Entry 8WOR (electron microscopy, 2.66 A resolution); this record covers chains A and B.

[Chain A (and B)]
Molecule: SID1 transmembrane family member 1
From: Homo sapiens
Notes: chain B of this document is another copy of the same molecule, construct and numbering; everything in this record applies to it too
Reference sequence: Q9NXL6 (SIDT1_HUMAN), isoform Q9NXL6-2; residue numbers follow UniProt; this construct covers 1-832
Sequence (881 residues; numbered 1 to 881; the number before each row is that of its first residue):
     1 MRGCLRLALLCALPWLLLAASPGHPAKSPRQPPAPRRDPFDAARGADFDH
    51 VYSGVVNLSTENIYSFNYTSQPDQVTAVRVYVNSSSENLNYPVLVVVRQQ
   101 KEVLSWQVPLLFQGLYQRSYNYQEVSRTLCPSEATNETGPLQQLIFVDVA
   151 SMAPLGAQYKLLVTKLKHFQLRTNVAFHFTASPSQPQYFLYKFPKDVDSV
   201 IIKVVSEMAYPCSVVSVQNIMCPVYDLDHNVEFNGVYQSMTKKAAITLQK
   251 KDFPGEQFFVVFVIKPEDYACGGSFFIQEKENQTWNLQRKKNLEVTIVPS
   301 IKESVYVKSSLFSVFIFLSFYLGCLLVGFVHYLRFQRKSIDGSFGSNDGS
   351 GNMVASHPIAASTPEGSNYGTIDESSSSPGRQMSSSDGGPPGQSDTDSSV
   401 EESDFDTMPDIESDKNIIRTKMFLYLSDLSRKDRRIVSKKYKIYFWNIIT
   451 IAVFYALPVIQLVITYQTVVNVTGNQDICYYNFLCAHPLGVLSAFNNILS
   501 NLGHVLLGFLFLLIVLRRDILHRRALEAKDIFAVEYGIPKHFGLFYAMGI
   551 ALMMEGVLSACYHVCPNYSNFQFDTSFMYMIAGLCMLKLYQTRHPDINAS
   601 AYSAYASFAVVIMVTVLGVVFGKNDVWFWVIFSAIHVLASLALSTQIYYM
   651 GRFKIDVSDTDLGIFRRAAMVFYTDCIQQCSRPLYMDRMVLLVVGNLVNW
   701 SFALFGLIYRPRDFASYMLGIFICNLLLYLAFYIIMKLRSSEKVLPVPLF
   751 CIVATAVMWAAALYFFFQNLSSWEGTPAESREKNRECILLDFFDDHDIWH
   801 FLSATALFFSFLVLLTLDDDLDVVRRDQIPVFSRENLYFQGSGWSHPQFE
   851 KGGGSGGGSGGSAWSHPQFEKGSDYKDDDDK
Disordered / not traced: 1-34, 283-285, 339-439, 528-538, 651-684, 831-881
Sequence notes: expression tag (833-881)
Cystine bridges: Cys130-Cys222, Cys212-Cys271, Cys479-Cys565, Cys485-Cys787
Covalent attachments: N-acetylglucosamine (NAG) linked to Asn57, Asn67, Asn83, Asn136
Ion coordination: Ca2+: Asn219, Met221, Pro223; Zn2+: His563, His796, His800
Residues lining bound ligands: ceramide (SPL; octanoic acid (2-hydroxy-1-hydroxymethyl-heptadec-3-enyl)-amide): Met548, Ala551, Glu555, Met578, Ile581, Ser716, Leu719, Gly720, Phe722, Ile723, Cys724, Leu726, Leu727, Trp759, Leu763, Phe766, Trp799, Leu807
Curated features (UniProtKB/Swiss-Prot):
  - glycosylation (N-linked (GlcNAc...) asparagine): Asn57, Asn67, Asn83, Asn136, Asn282, Asn471, Asn567
What the authors report for this chain:
  - Zn2+ coordination: His563, His800
  - Zn2+ coordination through a water molecule: Ser559
  - mutagenesis - E555Q, S803G: increased catalytic activity
  - mutagenesis - S559A, Y562F: unchanged catalytic activity
  - mutagenesis - D574N: decreased catalytic activity

[Chain A / chain B interface]
Pairs across the interface (120; chain A residue first):
  Pro35(A) with Ala42(B); Arg44(B); Glu61(B); Asn62(B); Ile63(B); Tyr64(B)
  Arg36(A) with Ala42(B)
  Arg37(A) with Arg37(B); Asp38(B), hydrogen bond (side chain-backbone); Pro39(B); Ala42(B); Ser59(B); Thr60(B); Glu61(B), hydrogen bond (backbone-backbone); Ile63(B)
  Asp38(A) with Arg37(B), hydrogen bond (backbone-side chain); Ser59(B)
  Pro39(A) with Arg37(B); Leu58(B); Ser59(B); Thr60(B)
  Ala42(A) with Pro35(B); Arg36(B); Arg37(B)
  Arg44(A) with Pro35(B)
  Leu58(A) with Pro39(B)
  Ser59(A) with Arg37(B); Asp38(B); Pro39(B)
  Thr60(A) with Arg37(B); Pro39(B)
  Glu61(A) with Pro35(B); Arg37(B), hydrogen bond (backbone-backbone); Arg98(B), salt bridge
  Asn62(A) with Pro35(B)
  Ile63(A) with Pro35(B); Arg37(B)
  Tyr64(A) with Pro35(B)
  Asn90(A) with Gln100(B), hydrogen bond (backbone-side chain); Lys101(B), hydrogen bond
  Tyr91(A) with Gln100(B)
  Pro92(A) with Gln100(B)
  Leu94(A) with Arg98(B); Gln99(B)
  Val96(A) with Val96(B), hydrophobic
  Arg98(A) with Glu61(B), salt bridge; Leu94(B); Ala150(B)
  Gln99(A) with Leu94(B); Met152(B)
  Gln100(A) with Asn90(B), hydrogen bond (side chain-backbone); Tyr91(B); Pro92(B); Met152(B)
  Lys101(A) with Asn90(B), hydrogen bond; Gln107(B), hydrogen bond (backbone-side chain)
  Glu102(A) with Gln107(B)
  Val103(A) with Ser105(B); Trp106(B)
  Ser105(A) with Val103(B); Ser105(B), hydrogen bond
  Trp106(A) with Val103(B)
  Gln107(A) with Lys101(B), hydrogen bond (side chain-backbone); Glu102(B)
  Gln113(A) with Met221(B)
  Phe146(A) with Met152(B), hydrophobic
  Ala150(A) with Arg98(B)
  Met152(A) with Arg98(B); Gln99(B); Gln100(B); Phe146(B), hydrophobic
  Met221(A) with Gln113(B)
  Asp228(A) with Phe233(B)
  His229(A) with His229(B); Asn230(B); Phe233(B)
  Asn230(A) with His229(B)
  Phe233(A) with Asp228(B); His229(B)
  Ile443(A) with Gln591(B)
  Trp446(A) with Leu587(B), hydrophobic
  Asn447(A) with Leu587(B)
  Ile451(A) with Ile451(B), hydrophobic
  Phe454(A) with Ser576(B); Tyr579(B), hydrophobic; Met580(B), hydrophobic; Phe608(B), hydrophobic
  Tyr455(A) with Tyr455(B), hydrophobic; Pro458(B)
  Leu457(A) with Val619(B), hydrophobic
  Pro458(A) with Tyr455(B); Gln572(B); Phe573(B), hydrophobic; Ser576(B)
  Gln461(A) with Gln572(B); Val619(B)
  Leu462(A) with Tyr466(B); Ser569(B)
  Thr465(A) with Tyr568(B); Ser569(B)
  Tyr466(A) with Leu462(B); Tyr466(B), hydrogen bond
  Tyr568(A) with Thr465(B)
  Ser569(A) with Leu462(B); Thr465(B)
  Gln572(A) with Pro458(B); Gln461(B)
  Phe573(A) with Pro458(B), hydrophobic; Phe573(B), hydrophobic
  Ser576(A) with Phe454(B); Pro458(B)
  Tyr579(A) with Phe454(B), hydrophobic
  Met580(A) with Ile451(B); Phe454(B), hydrophobic
  Leu587(A) with Ile443(B), hydrophobic; Trp446(B), hydrophobic; Asn447(B)
  Phe608(A) with Phe454(B), hydrophobic
  Val619(A) with Leu457(B), hydrophobic; Gln461(B)
Other interface residues (no listed pair), chain A (68 interface residues in all): Phe40, Leu89, Leu104, Leu144, Tyr225, Thr450, Leu584, Gln591, Ile612
Other interface residues (no listed pair), chain B (67 interface residues in all): Phe40, Leu89, Leu104, Leu144, Tyr225, Thr450, Leu584

[Overview]
Chain A and chain B form an interface of 68 and 67 residues respectively; the contacts include 12 hydrogen
bonds and 2 salt bridges. Among the polar pairs are Glu61(A)-Arg98(B), Arg37(A)-Asp38(B) and
Asn90(A)-Gln100(B). The paper reports that E555Q and S803G of chain A increase catalytic activity; Zn2+
coordination by His563(A) and His800(A); 5 substitutions were tested in all.
Both chains are SID1 transmembrane family member 1 (Homo sapiens). Entry 8WOR (Cryo-EM structure of human
SIDT1 protein with C2 symmetry at neutral pH) was determined by electron microscopy together with 8WOQ, 8WOS
and 8WOT from the same study.
